5Z6Z - chains A and E of the 3 polymer chains in the assembly; structure by X-ray diffraction, 2.30 A resolution.

== Chain A ==
Name: Double homeobox protein 4
Source organism: Homo sapiens
Notes: fragment: homeodomain
Reference sequence: Q9UBX2 (DUX4_HUMAN); residues 1-153 here = UniProt positions 1-153
Sequence (153 residues; row label = number of the first residue in the row):
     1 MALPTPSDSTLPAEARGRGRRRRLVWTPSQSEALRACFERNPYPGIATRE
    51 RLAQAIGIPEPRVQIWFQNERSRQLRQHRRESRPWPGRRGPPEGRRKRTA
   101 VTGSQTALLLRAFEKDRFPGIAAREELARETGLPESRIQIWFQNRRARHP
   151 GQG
Disordered / not traced: 1-18, 83-91, 150-153
Swiss-Prot annotation at these positions:
  - DNA-binding region: Gly19 to His78 (Homeobox 1), Gly94 to Gly153 (Homeobox 2)
  - mutagenesis: Arg20 (R20A: Decreased DNA binding affinity), Arg23 (R23A: Mildly decreased DNA binding affinity), Trp26 (W26A: No effect on DNA binding affinity), Asn69 (N69A: Mildly decreased DNA binding affinity), Arg95 (R95A: Decreased DNA binding affinity; R95A: No effect on DNA binding affinity), Arg96 (R96A: Decreased DNA binding affinity), Lys97 (K97A: Decreased DNA binding affinity), Arg98 (R98A: Decreased DNA binding affinity), Gln143 (Q143E: Decreased DNA binding affinity), Asn144 (N144A: Decreased DNA binding affinity; N144E: Decreased DNA binding affinity), Arg145 (R145E: Altered sequence specificity, with increased affinity for the DNA sequence 5'-TAATCTAATTA-3'), Ala147 (A147S: Altered sequence specificity, with increased affinity for the DNA sequence 5'-TAATCTAATTA-3'), 1 further mutagenesis entry in UniProt

== Chain E ==
Molecule: 19-nt DNA strand
Sequence (19 nucleotides; row label = number of the first residue in the row):
     1 GGTGTGATTAGGTTAGTGG

== Interface between chain A and chain E ==
Residue-residue contacts (36):
  Arg20(A) - DT14(E)  hydrogen bond to the base
  Arg20(A) - DA15(E)  sugar contact
  Arg23(A) - DG16(E)  hydrogen bond to the base
  Arg23(A) - DT17(E)  sugar contact
  Val25(A) - DT17(E)  phosphate contact
  Val25(A) - DG18(E)  phosphate contact
  Tyr43(A) - DT9(E)  phosphate contact
  Tyr43(A) - DA10(E)  hydrogen bond to the phosphate
  Arg49(A) - DT8(E)  salt bridge to the phosphate
  Gln64(A) - DT8(E)  hydrogen bond to the phosphate
  Gln68(A) - DT9(E)  base contact
  Arg71(A) - DT9(E)  salt bridge to the phosphate
  Arg71(A) - DA10(E)  salt bridge to the phosphate
  Leu75(A) - DA10(E)  phosphate contact
  Arg76(A) - DG12(E)  salt bridge to the phosphate
  Arg79(A) - DG11(E)  salt bridge to the phosphate
  Arg95(A) - DG6(E)  base contact
  Arg95(A) - DA7(E)  base contact
  Arg95(A) - DT8(E)  hydrogen bond to the sugar
  Arg96(A) - DA7(E)  phosphate contact
  Arg96(A) - DT8(E)  hydrogen bond to the phosphate
  Lys97(A) - DA7(E)  phosphate contact
  Arg98(A) - DT5(E)  hydrogen bond to the base
  Arg98(A) - DG6(E)  hydrogen bond to the sugar
  Thr99(A) - DG6(E)  hydrogen bond to the phosphate
  Thr99(A) - DA7(E)  hydrogen bond to the phosphate
  Val101(A) - DG6(E)  phosphate contact
  Arg137(A) - DA7(E)  salt bridge to the phosphate
  Ile140(A) - DA7(E)  base contact
  Ile140(A) - DT8(E)  base contact
  Trp141(A) - DG6(E)  phosphate contact
  Asn144(A) - DG6(E)  base contact
  Asn144(A) - DA7(E)  hydrogen bond to the base
  Arg148(A) - DT5(E)  base contact
  Arg148(A) - DG6(E)  hydrogen bond to the base
  Arg148(A) - DA7(E)  base contact
Other interface residues (no listed pair), chain A (24 interface residues in all): Asn69, Ser72
Other interface residues (no listed pair), chain E (14 interface residues in all): DG4

== Overview ==
Chain A and chain E form an interface of 24 and 14 residues respectively, with 12 hydrogen bonds and 6 salt
bridges. Polar contacts include Arg20(A)-DT14(E), Arg23(A)-DG16(E) and Arg98(A)-DT5(E). UniProt lists a
DNA-binding region and 13 mutagenesis sites on chain A.
Here chain A is Double homeobox protein 4 (Homo sapiens) and chain E is a 19-nt DNA strand. Entry 5Z6Z
(Crystal structure of human DUX4 homeodomains bound to DNA) was determined by X-ray diffraction together with
5ZFW, 5ZFY and 5ZFZ from the same study.
